PDB entry 9FIY | X-ray diffraction, 2.88 A resolution | chains A and M

# Chain A
Protein: Low-density lipoprotein receptor-related protein 6
UniProtKB: O75581 (LRP6_HUMAN); residues 369-374 here correspond to UniProt positions 1521-1526 (UniProt number = residue number + 1152)
Sequence (6 residues; numbered 369 to 374; the number before each row is that of its first residue):
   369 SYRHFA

# Chain M
Protein: AP-2 complex subunit mu
Source organism: Rattus norvegicus
UniProtKB: P84092 (AP2M1_RAT); residues 158-435 here = UniProt positions 158-435
Sequence (286 residues; row label = number of the first residue in the row):
   150 MHHHHHHMQI GWRREGIKYR RNELFLDVLE SVNLLMSPQG QVLSAHVSGR VVMKSYLSGM
   210 PECKFGMNDK IVIEKQGKGT ADETSKSGKQ SIAIDDCTFH QCVRLSKFDS ERSISFIPPD
   270 GEFELMRYRT TKDIILPFRV IPLVREVGRT KLEVKVVIKS NFKPSLLAQK IEVRIPTPLN
   330 TSGVQVICMK GKAKYKASEN AIVWKIKRMA GMKESQISAE IELLPTNDKK KWARPPISMN
   390 FEVPFAPSGL KVRYLKVFEP KLNYSDHDVI KWVRYIGRSG IYETRC
Disordered / not traced: 150-158, 220-239, 256-260
Sequence notes: initiating methionine (150); expression tag (151-157)
Curated features (UniProtKB/Swiss-Prot):
  - binding site (a 1,2-diacyl-sn-glycero-3-phospho-(1D-myo-inositol-3,4,5-trisphosphate)): Lys341, Lys345, Lys354

# Chain A / chain M interface
Contacting residue pairs - 20 pairs, chain A then chain M:
  Ser369(A) - Arg423(M)
  Tyr370(A) - Phe174(M)
  Tyr370(A) - Leu175(M)
  Tyr370(A) - Asp176(M)  hydrogen bond
  Tyr370(A) - Lys203(M)  hydrogen bond
  Tyr370(A) - Trp421(M)  hydrophobic
  Tyr370(A) - Val422(M)  hydrogen bond (backbone-backbone)
  Tyr370(A) - Arg423(M)  hydrogen bond
  Arg371(A) - Trp421(M)
  Arg371(A) - Val422(M)  hydrogen bond (backbone-backbone)
  His372(A) - Ile419(M)
  His372(A) - Lys420(M)  hydrogen bond (side chain-backbone)
  His372(A) - Trp421(M)
  Phe373(A) - Leu175(M)  hydrophobic
  Phe373(A) - Val401(M)  hydrophobic
  Phe373(A) - Tyr403(M)
  Phe373(A) - Leu404(M)
  Phe373(A) - Lys420(M)
  Phe373(A) - Trp421(M)
  Phe373(A) - Val422(M)  hydrophobic
Also at the interface, not in a pair above, chain M (14 interface residues in all): Leu173, Arg402

# Summary
5 residues of chain A face 14 of chain M across their interface, with 6 hydrogen bonds. Among the polar pairs
are Tyr370(A)-Asp176(M), Tyr370(A)-Lys203(M) and Tyr370(A)-Arg423(M). Curated annotation (UniProt) lists 3
residues binding 1,2-diacyl-sn-glycero-3-phospho-(1D-myo-inositol-3,4,5-trisphosphate) on chain M.
Here chain A is Low-density lipoprotein receptor-related protein 6 and chain M is AP-2 complex subunit mu
(Rattus norvegicus). Entry 9FIY (MU2 adaptin subunit (AP50) of AP2 adaptor (second domain), complexed with
LRP6 internalization peptide syrhfa) was determined by X-ray diffraction.
